PDB entry 8AGE | electron microscopy, 2.80 A resolution | chains D and F of the 9 polymer chains in the assembly

== Chain D ==
Name: Dolichyl-diphosphooligosaccharide--protein glycosyltransferase subunit OST2
Organism: Saccharomyces cerevisiae
UniProt: A0A8H4BUV6 (A0A8H4BUV6_YEASX); residue numbers follow UniProt; this construct covers 1-130
Sequence (130 residues; numbered 1 to 130; the number before each row is that of its first residue):
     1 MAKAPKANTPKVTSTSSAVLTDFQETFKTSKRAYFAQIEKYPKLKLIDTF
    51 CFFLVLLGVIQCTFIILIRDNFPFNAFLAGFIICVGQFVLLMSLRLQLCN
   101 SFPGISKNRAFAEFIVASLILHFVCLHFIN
Unresolved in the structure: 1-21
Small-molecule neighbours:
  - palmitoyl-linoleoyl phosphatidylcholine (CPL; 1-palmitoyl-2-linoleoyl-sn-glycero-3-phosphocholine): Leu119, Phe123, Val124, His127, Asn130
  - KZB ((2S,3R,4R,5S,6S)-2-(hydroxymethyl)-6-[(1S,2R,3R,4R,5'S,6S,7R,8S,9R,12R,13R,15S,16S,18R)-5',7,9,13-tetramethyl-3,15-bis(oxidanyl)spiro[5-oxapentacyclo[10.8.0.02,9.04,8.013,18]icosane-6,2'-oxane]-16-yl]oxy-oxane-3,4,5-triol): Asn71, Phe72, Phe74

== Chain F ==
Name: Dolichyl-diphosphooligosaccharide--protein glycosyltransferase subunit 2
Organism: Saccharomyces cerevisiae
UniProt: A0A6V8S2Y6 (A0A6V8S2Y6_YEASX); residues -2 to 280 here correspond to UniProt positions 1-283 (UniProt number = residue number + 3)
Sequence (283 residues; each row starts with the number of its first residue; numbers below 1 keep their minus sign (Met-2 is residue -2)):
    -2 MQFFKTLAALVSCISFVLAYVAQDVHVSFPSTAGKSRVMIGKVEPRIGID
    48 ETVPTTITVEDPNEVIQVNFAIESTNKPFQNTLLIGLPNKNLEMAFEPEI
    98 KDNGKLSMYKYRIDLAKLDAALLQEASRSPEPIKATLILASSTAKPKENL
   148 FREILQLNLNFDVDHSDSSLVDKFGIKPEIHHIFHAEPKRVAKPIAVIFV
   198 LIIFITILSLIVTWLNSCAAAFNNIPTGVTAVYFLGFIATIVGFEVIFAR
   248 YYLGTSIFETLFSSLYLGAPGLLTSTKFLRSFG
Unresolved in the structure: -2 to 22
Small-molecule neighbours:
  - palmitoyl-linoleoyl phosphatidylcholine (CPL; 1-palmitoyl-2-linoleoyl-sn-glycero-3-phosphocholine): Phe241, Phe245, Tyr248, Gly251, Thr252, Ser253, Ile254
  - KZB ((2S,3R,4R,5S,6S)-2-(hydroxymethyl)-6-[(1S,2R,3R,4R,5'S,6S,7R,8S,9R,12R,13R,15S,16S,18R)-5',7,9,13-tetramethyl-3,15-bis(oxidanyl)spiro[5-oxapentacyclo[10.8.0.02,9.04,8.013,18]icosane-6,2'-oxane]-16-yl]oxy-oxane-3,4,5-triol), molecule 1: Val197, Ile200, Phe201, Ile204
  - KZB, molecule 2: Val243, Arg247, Leu250
  - KZB, molecule 3: Ala246, Tyr249, Leu250
  - KZB, molecule 4: Ile254, Phe255, Leu258

== Interface between chain D and chain F ==
Residue-residue contacts (35; chain D residue first):
  Pro42(D) with Ala216(F)
  Lys45(D) with Ser214(F); Ala216(F)
  Leu46(D) with Trp211(F), hydrogen bond (backbone-side chain); Ala216(F), hydrophobic; Ala217(F)
  Thr49(D) with Leu207(F); Thr210(F); Trp211(F)
  Phe50(D) with Trp211(F), hydrophobic
  Phe53(D) with Thr203(F); Ser206(F); Leu207(F), hydrophobic; Thr210(F)
  Leu57(D) with Thr203(F)
  Ile60(D) with Phe196(F); Ile199(F), hydrophobic; Thr203(F)
  Phe64(D) with Phe196(F), hydrophobic
  Asp70(D) with Lys186(F)
  Phe72(D) with Pro185(F), hydrophobic; Arg187(F)
  Asn108(D) with Gly280(F)
  Ala112(D) with Leu276(F), hydrophobic
  Ile115(D) with Phe234(F), hydrophobic; Ile238(F), hydrophobic
  Leu119(D) with Glu242(F); Phe245(F)
  His122(D) with Glu242(F)
  Phe123(D) with Phe245(F), hydrophobic; Tyr248(F), hydrophobic
  Leu126(D) with Phe245(F), hydrophobic
  His127(D) with Tyr248(F)
  Ile129(D) with Tyr249(F), hydrophobic
  Asn130(D) with Tyr249(F)
Other interface residues (no listed pair), chain D (25 interface residues in all): Thr63, Leu67, Ile68, Phe111
Other interface residues (no listed pair), chain F (31 interface residues in all): Val188, Ile192, Ala193, Ile200, Ile204, Cys215, Phe241, Ala246, Ile254, Phe279

== In short ==
Chain D and chain F form an interface of 25 and 31 residues respectively, with 1 hydrogen bond. Its one
hydrogen-bonded contact is Leu46(D)-Trp211(F). Palmitoyl-linoleoyl phosphatidylcholine is bound between chain
D and chain F. Ligands of chain D: compound KZB.
Chain D is Dolichyl-diphosphooligosaccharide--protein glycosyltransferase subunit OST2 and chain F is
Dolichyl-diphosphooligosaccharide--protein glycosyltransferase subunit 2, both from Saccharomyces cerevisiae;
the structure, Structure of yeast oligosaccharylransferase complex with acceptor peptide bound, was determined
by electron microscopy together with 8AGB and 8AGC from the same study.
